3RMZ - chains D and E of the 6 polymer chains in the assembly; structure by X-ray diffraction, 1.72 A resolution.

[Chain D]
Protein: Methylamine dehydrogenase heavy chain
Source organism: Paracoccus denitrificans
Notes: EC 1.4.99.3
UniProtKB: A1BB97 (A1BB97_PARDP); residues 1-386 here correspond to UniProt positions 32-417 (UniProt number = residue number + 31)
Chain sequence (386 residues; each row starts with the number of its first residue):
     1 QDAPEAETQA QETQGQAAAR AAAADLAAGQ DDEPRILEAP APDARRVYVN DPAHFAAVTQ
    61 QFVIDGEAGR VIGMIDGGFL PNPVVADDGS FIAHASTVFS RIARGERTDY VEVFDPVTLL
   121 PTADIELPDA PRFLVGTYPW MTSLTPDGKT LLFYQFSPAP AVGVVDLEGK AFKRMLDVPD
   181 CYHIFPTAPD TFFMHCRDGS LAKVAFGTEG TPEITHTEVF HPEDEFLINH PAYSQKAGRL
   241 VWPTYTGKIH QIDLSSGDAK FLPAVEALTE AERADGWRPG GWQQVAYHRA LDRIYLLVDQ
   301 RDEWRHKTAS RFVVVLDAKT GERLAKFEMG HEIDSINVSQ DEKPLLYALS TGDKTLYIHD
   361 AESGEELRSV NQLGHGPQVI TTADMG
Not modelled in the structure: 1-10
Disulfide bonds: C181-C196

[Chain E]
Protein: Methylamine dehydrogenase light chain
Source organism: Paracoccus denitrificans
Notes: EC 1.4.99.3
UniProtKB: A1BBA0 (A1BBA0_PARDP); residues 1-131 here correspond to UniProt positions 58-188 (UniProt number = residue number + 57)
Chain sequence (137 residues; numbered 1 to 137; the number before each row is that of its first residue):
     1 ADAPAGTDPR AKWVPQDNDI QACDYWRHCS IDGNICDCSG GSLTNCPPGT KLATASWVAS
    61 CYNPTDGQSY LIAYRDCCGY NVSGRCPCLN TEGELPVYRP EFANDIIWCF GAEDDAMTYH
   121 CTISPIVGKA SHHHHHH
Not modelled in the structure: 1-6, 131-137
Construct notes: expression tag (132-137)
Modified positions: W57 (7-hydroxy-l-tryptophan; 0AF)
Disulfide bonds: C23-C88, C29-C61, C36-C121, C38-C86, C46-C77, C78-C109

[Chain D / chain E interface]
Contacting residue pairs - 71 pairs, chain D then chain E:
  Q14(D) - Q21(E)
  G15(D) - D19(E)
  G15(D) - I20(E)  hydrogen bond (backbone-backbone)
  G15(D) - Q21(E)
  Q16(D) - N18(E)
  Q16(D) - D19(E)
  A18(D) - I20(E)  hydrophobic
  A19(D) - D17(E)
  A19(D) - N18(E)
  A19(D) - D19(E)
  A19(D) - I20(E)  hydrophobic
  R20(D) - D17(E)  salt bridge
  R20(D) - N18(E)
  A22(D) - R27(E)
  A22(D) - L43(E)  hydrophobic
  A23(D) - D17(E)
  L26(D) - N63(E)
  L26(D) - Y70(E)
  L26(D) - I126(E)  hydrophobic
  D32(D) - N45(E)
  E33(D) - N45(E)
  P34(D) - T44(E)
  P34(D) - N45(E)
  P34(D) - L52(E)
  R35(D) - N45(E)  hydrogen bond (backbone-side chain)
  R35(D) - C46(E)  hydrogen bond (backbone-backbone)
  R35(D) - L52(E)
  I36(D) - C46(E)  hydrophobic
  I36(D) - P47(E)
  I36(D) - P48(E)  hydrophobic
  I36(D) - T50(E)
  I36(D) - K51(E)
  I36(D) - L52(E)
  L37(D) - G40(E)
  L37(D) - G41(E)
  L37(D) - N45(E)
  L37(D) - C46(E)  hydrogen bond (backbone-backbone)
  L37(D) - P48(E)
  A39(D) - P48(E)
  V58(D) - N81(E)
  Q60(D) - V82(E)  hydrogen bond (side chain-backbone)
  Q60(D) - S83(E)
  R70(D) - Q21(E)
  R70(D) - D37(E)  salt bridge
  R70(D) - G41(E)  hydrogen bond (side chain-backbone)
  V71(D) - C38(E)
  V71(D) - S39(E)
  V71(D) - G40(E)  hydrogen bond (backbone-backbone)
  V71(D) - R85(E)
  I72(D) - G40(E)
  I72(D) - P48(E)
  G73(D) - S39(E)
  M74(D) - S39(E)
  M74(D) - Y80(E)  hydrogen bond (backbone-side chain)
  M74(D) - S83(E)
  M74(D) - H120(E)
  I75(D) - Y80(E)
  D76(D) - Y80(E)
  D76(D) - N81(E)  hydrogen bond (side chain-backbone)
  V117(D) - P48(E)
  T118(D) - P48(E)
  T118(D) - G49(E)  hydrogen bond (backbone-backbone)
  L119(D) - P48(E)  hydrophobic
  L119(D) - Y80(E)
  L120(D) - K51(E)
  V370(D) - R85(E)
  N371(D) - R85(E)  hydrogen bond (backbone-side chain)
  Q372(D) - G84(E)
  Q372(D) - R85(E)
  Q372(D) - C86(E)  hydrogen bond (side chain-backbone)
  Q372(D) - P87(E)
Other interface residues (no listed pair), chain D (36 interface residues in all): T13, E38, F62, L373
Other interface residues (no listed pair), chain E (39 interface residues in all): Y25, W26, S42, T65, D66, I123

[In short]
The interface between chain D and chain E involves 36 residues on one side and 39 on the other, with 12
hydrogen bonds and 2 salt bridges. Among the polar pairs are R20(D)-D17(E), R70(D)-D37(E) and R35(D)-N45(E).
Chain D is Methylamine dehydrogenase heavy chain and chain E is Methylamine dehydrogenase light chain, both
from Paracoccus denitrificans; the structure, Crystal Structure of the W199F-MauG/pre-Methylamine
Dehydrogenase Complex, was determined by X-ray diffraction (same publication as 3RLM and 3RN0).
